Entry 6OKC (X-ray diffraction, 1.55 A resolution); this record covers chains A and C of the 4 polymer chains in the assembly.

# Chain A
Protein: 3-oxoacyl-[acyl-carrier-protein] synthase 1
Source organism: Escherichia coli (strain K12)
Notes: EC 2.3.1.41
UniProt: P0A953 (FABB_ECOLI); numbering as in UniProt (aligned over 1-406)
Chain sequence (406 residues; numbered 1 to 406; the number before each row is that of its first residue):
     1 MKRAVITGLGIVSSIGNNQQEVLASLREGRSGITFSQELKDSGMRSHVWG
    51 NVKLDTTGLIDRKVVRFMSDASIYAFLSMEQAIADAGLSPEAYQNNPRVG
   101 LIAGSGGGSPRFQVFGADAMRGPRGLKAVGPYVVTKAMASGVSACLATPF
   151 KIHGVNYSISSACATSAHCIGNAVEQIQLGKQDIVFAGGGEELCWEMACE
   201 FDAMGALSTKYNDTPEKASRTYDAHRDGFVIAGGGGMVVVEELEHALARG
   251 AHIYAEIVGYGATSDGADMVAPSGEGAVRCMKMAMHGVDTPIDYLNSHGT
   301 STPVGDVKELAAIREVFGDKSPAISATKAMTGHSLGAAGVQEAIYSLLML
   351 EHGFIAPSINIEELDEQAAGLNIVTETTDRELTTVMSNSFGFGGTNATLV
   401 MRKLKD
Unresolved in the structure: 405-406
Swiss-Prot annotation at these positions:
  - active site (For beta-ketoacyl synthase activity): C163, H298, H333
Covalent attachments: compound MRJ linked to C163
Residues lining bound ligands:
  - MRJ (N-[2-(dodecanoylamino)ethyl]-N~3~-[(2R)-2-hydroxy-3,3-dimethyl-4-(phosphonooxy)butanoyl]-beta-alaninamide), molecule 1: G106, G107, P110, A162, E191, M197, E200, F201, M204, G205, A206, F229, V270, A271, P272, H298, T300, T302, V304, G305, H333, L335, F390, G391, F392
  - MRJ, molecule 2: Q113, V133, V134, A137, M138
From the paper describing this entry:
  - catalytic residues: C163, F392
  - binding site for MRJ: C163, F392

# Chain C
Protein: Acyl carrier protein
Source organism: Escherichia coli (strain K12)
UniProt: P0A6A8 (ACP_ECOLI); residues 0-77 here correspond to UniProt positions 1-78 (UniProt number = residue number + 1)
Chain sequence (78 residues; numbered 0 to 77; the number before each row is that of its first residue; numbering starts at 0):
     0 MSTIEERVKKIIGEQLGVKQEEVTNNASFVEDLGADSLDTVELVMALEEE
    50 FDTEIPDEEAEKITTVQAAIDYINGHQA
Unresolved in the structure: 0
Swiss-Prot annotation at these positions:
  - modified residue: S36 (O-(pantetheine 4'-phosphoryl)serine)
From the paper describing this entry:
  - binding site for MRJ: S36

# Interface between chain A and chain C
Residue-residue contacts (21; chain A residue first):
  R62(A) - E41(C)  salt bridge
  K63(A) - G33(C)  hydrogen bond (side chain-backbone)
  K63(A) - D38(C)  salt bridge
  R66(A) - D35(C)  salt bridge
  R66(A) - D38(C)  salt bridge
  F67(A) - L37(C)  hydrophobic
  R124(A) - M44(C)
  R124(A) - E47(C)  salt bridge
  R124(A) - E48(C)  salt bridge
  K127(A) - M44(C)
  K127(A) - E47(C)
  K127(A) - E53(C)
  K127(A) - I54(C)
  K127(A) - D56(C)  salt bridge
  G130(A) - M44(C)
  P131(A) - L37(C)
  P131(A) - V40(C)
  P131(A) - E41(C)
  Y132(A) - L37(C)
  Y132(A) - D38(C)  hydrogen bond
  Y132(A) - E41(C)
Other interface residues (no listed pair), chain A (10 interface residues in all): A128
Other interface residues (no listed pair), chain C (13 interface residues in all): Q14

# Overview
Chain A and chain C form an interface of 10 and 13 residues respectively, with 2 hydrogen bonds and 7 salt
bridges. Among the polar pairs are R62(A)-E41(C), K63(A)-D38(C) and R66(A)-D35(C). Ligands of chain A:
compound MRJ. The paper reports catalytic residues C163(A) and F392(A); a binding site for MRJ at C163(A),
F392(A) and S36(C).
Chain A is 3-oxoacyl-[acyl-carrier-protein] synthase 1 and chain C is Acyl carrier protein, both from
Escherichia coli (strain K12); the structure, Crosslinked Crystal Structure of Type II Fatty Acid Synthase
Ketosynthase, FabB, and C12-crypto Acyl Carrier Protein ..., was determined by X-ray diffraction (same
publication as 6OKF, 6OKG and 6OLT).
